PDB entry 8G9U | electron microscopy, 3.00 A resolution | chains E and L of the 17 polymer chains in the assembly

# Chain E
Protein: CRISPR-associated protein, Csd2 family
From: Neisseria lactamica
UniProtKB: D0W8X6 (D0W8X6_NEILA); numbering as in UniProt (aligned over 2-283)
Sequence (283 residues; row label = number of the first residue in the row):
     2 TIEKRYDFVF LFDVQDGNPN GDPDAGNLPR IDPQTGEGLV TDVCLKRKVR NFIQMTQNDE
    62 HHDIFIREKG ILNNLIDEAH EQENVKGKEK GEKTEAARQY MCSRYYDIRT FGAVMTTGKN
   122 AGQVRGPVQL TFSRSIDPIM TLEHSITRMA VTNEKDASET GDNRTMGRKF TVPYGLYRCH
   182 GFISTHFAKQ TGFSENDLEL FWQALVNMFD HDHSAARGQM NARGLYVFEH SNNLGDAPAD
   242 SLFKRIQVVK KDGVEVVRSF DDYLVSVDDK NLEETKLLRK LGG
Differences from the reference sequence: expression tag (284)

# Chain L
Molecule: Traget strand DNA
Sequence (53 nucleotides; row label = number of the first residue in the row):
     7 AGGAGGGCGA GGGCGATGCC ACCTACGGCA AGCTGACCCT GAAGTTCATC TGC
Differences from the reference sequence: expression tag (7-8)

# Interface between chain E and chain L
Residue-residue contacts (28; chain E residue first):
  Asp25(E) with DG17(L), hydrogen bond to the base
  Asn74(E) with DC20(L), hydrogen bond to the phosphate
  Val115(E) with DG19(L), base contact; DC20(L), base contact
  Thr117(E) with DC20(L), hydrogen bond to the base
  Thr118(E) with DG19(L), phosphate contact; DC20(L), phosphate contact
  Gly119(E) with DC20(L), phosphate contact
  Ser146(E) with DG11(L), hydrogen bond to the base
  Thr148(E) with DA10(L), base contact
  Arg149(E) with DG12(L), base contact; DG13(L), base contact
  Thr153(E) with DG13(L), hydrogen bond to the sugar
  Asn154(E) with DG13(L), sugar contact; DC14(L), phosphate contact
  Lys156(E) with DG11(L), salt bridge to the phosphate; DG13(L), phosphate contact
  Arg165(E) with DG9(L), hydrogen bond to the base; DA10(L), phosphate contact; DG11(L), phosphate contact
  Thr166(E) with DA10(L), phosphate contact; DG12(L), hydrogen bond to the base
  Met167(E) with DA10(L), base contact; DG11(L), base contact; DG12(L), hydrogen bond to the base
  Gly168(E) with DG12(L), base contact
  Arg169(E) with DG11(L), hydrogen bond to the phosphate; DG12(L), salt bridge to the phosphate
Also at the interface, not in a pair above, chain E (20 interface residues in all): Pro24, Gln124, Ala158
Also at the interface, not in a pair above, chain L (10 interface residues in all): DG21

# Overview
The interface between chain E and chain L involves 20 residues on one side and 10 on the other, with 9
hydrogen bonds and 2 salt bridges. Polar contacts include Asp25(E)-DG17(L), Thr117(E)-DC20(L) and
Ser146(E)-DG11(L).
Chain E is CRISPR-associated protein, Csd2 family (Neisseria lactamica) and chain L is Traget strand DNA; the
structure, Exploiting Activation and Inactivation Mechanisms in Type I-C CRISPR-Cas3 for Genome Editing
Applications, was determined by electron microscopy, deposited together with 8G9S, 8G9T, 8GAF, 8GAM and 8GAN.
